PDB entry 7LHD | electron microscopy, 4.60 A resolution (low resolution: residue-level contacts below are approximate; hydrogen-bond / salt-bridge calls are withheld) | chains A and DL of the 182 polymer chains in the assembly

[Chain A]
Molecule: Genomic RNA
Source organism: Escherichia virus Qbeta
Sequence (4217 nucleotides; each row starts with the number of its first residue):
     1 GGGGACCCCCUUUAGGGGGUCACCUCACACAGCAGUACUUCACUGAGUAU
    51 AAGAGGACAUAUGCCUAAAUUACCGCGUGGUCUGCGUUUCGGAGCCGAUA
   101 AUGAAAUUCUUAAUGAUUUUCAGGAGCUCUGGUUUCCAGACCUCUUUAUC
   151 GAAUCUUCCGACACGCAUCCGUGGUACACACUGAAGGGUCGUGUGUUGAA
   201 CGCCCACCUUGAUGAUCGUCUACCUAAUGUAGGCGGUCGCCAGGUAAGGC
   251 GCACUCCACAUCGCGUCACCGUUCCGAUUGCCUCUUCAGGCCUUCGUCCG
   301 GUAACAACCGUUCAGUAUGAUCCCGCAGCACUAUCGUUCUUAUUGAACGC
   351 UCGUGUUGACUGGGAUUUCGGUAAUGGCGAUAGUGCGAACCUUGUCAUUA
   401 AUGACUUUCUGUUUCGCACCUUUGCACCUAAGGAGUUUGAUUUUUCGAAC
   451 UCCUUAGUUCCUCGUUAUACUCAGGCCUUCUCCGCGUUUAAUGCCAAGUA
   501 UGGCACUAUGAUCGGCGAAGGGCUCGAGACUAUAAAAUAUCUCGGGCUUU
   551 UACUGCGCAGACUGCGUGAGGGUUACCGCGCUGUUAAGCGUGGCGAUUUA
   601 CGUGCUCUUCGUAGGGUUAUCCAGUCCUACCAUAAUGGUAAGUGGAAACC
   651 GGCUACUGCUGGUAAUCUCUGGCUUGAAUUUCGUUAUGGCCUUAUGCCUC
   701 UCUUUUAUGACAUCAGAGAUGUCAUGUUAGACUGGCAGAACCGUCAUGAU
   751 AAGAUUCAACGCCUCCUUCGGUUUUCUGUUGGUCACGGCGAGGAUUACGU
   801 UGUCGAAUUCGACAAUCUGUACCCUGCCGUUGCUUACUUUAAACUGAAAG
   851 GGGAGAUUACACUCGAACGCCGUCAUCGUCAUGGCAUAUCUUACGCUAAC
   901 CGCGAAGGAUAUGCUGUUUUCGACAACGGUUCCCUUCGGCCUGUGUCCGA
   951 UUGGAAGGAGCUUGCCACUGCAUUCAUCAAUCCGCAUGAAGUUGCUUGGG
  1001 AGUUAACUCCCUACAGCUUCGUUGUUGAUUGGUUCUUGAAUGUUGGUGAC
  1051 AUACUUGCUCAACAAGGUCAGCUAUAUCAUAAUAUCGAUAUUGUAGACGG
  1101 CUUUGACAGACGUGACAUCCGGCUCAAAUCUUUCACCAUAAAAGGUGAAC
  1151 GAAAUGGGCGGCCUGUUAACGUUUCUGCUAGCCUGUCUGCUGUCGAUUUA
  1201 UUUUACAGCCGACUCCAUACGAGCAAUCUUCCGUUCGCUACACUAGAUCU
  1251 UGAUACCACCUUUAGUUCGUUUAAACACGUUCUUGAUAGUAUCUUUUUAU
  1301 UAACCCAACGCGUAAAGCGUUGAAACUUUGGGUCAAUUUGAUCAUGGCAA
  1351 AAUUAGAGACUGUUACUUUAGGUAACAUCGGGAAAGAUGGAAAACAAACU
  1401 CUGGUCCUCAAUCCGCGUGGGGUAAAUCCCACUAACGGCGUUGCCUCGCU
  1451 UUCACAAGCGGGUGCAGUUCCUGCGCUGGAGAAGCGUGUUACCGUUUCGG
  1501 UAUCUCAGCCUUCUCGCAAUCGUAAGAACUACAAGGUCCAGGUUAAGAUC
  1551 CAGAACCCGACCGCUUGCACUGCAAACGGUUCUUGUGACCCAUCCGUUAC
  1601 UCGCCAGGCAUAUGCUGACGUGACCUUUUCGUUCACGCAGUAUAGUACCG
  1651 AUGAGGAACGAGCUUUUGUUCGUACAGAGCUUGCUGCUCUGCUCGCUAGU
  1701 CCUCUGCUGAUCGAUGCUAUUGAUCAGCUGAACCCAGCGUAUUGAACACU
  1751 GCUCAUUGCCGGUGGUGGCUCAGGGUCAAAACCCGAUCCGGUUAUUCCGG
  1801 AUCCACCGAUUGAUCCGCCGCCAGGGACAGGUAAGUAUACCUGUCCCUUC
  1851 GCAAUUUGGUCCCUAGAGGAGGUUUACGAGCCUCCUACUAAGAACCGACC
  1901 GUGGCCUAUCUAUAAUGCUGUUGAACUCCAGCCUCGCGAAUUUGAUGUUG
  1951 CCCUCAAAGAUCUUUUGGGCAAUACAAAGUGGCGUGAUUGGGAUUCUCGG
  2001 CUUAGUUAUACCACGUUCCGCGGUUGCCGUGGCAAUGGUUAUAUUGACCU
  2051 UGAUGCGACUUAUCUUGCUACUGAUCAGGCUAUGCGUGAUCAGAAGUAUG
  2101 AUAUUCGCGAGGGCAAGAAACCUGGUGCUUUCGGUAACAUUGAGCGAUUC
  2151 AUUUAUCUUAAGUCGAUAAAUGCUUAUUGCUCUCUUAGCGAUAUUGCGGC
  2201 CUAUCACGCCGAUGGCGUGAUAGUUGGCUUUUGGCGCGAUCCAUCCAGCG
  2251 GUGGUGCCAUACCGUUUGACUUCACUAAGUUUGAUAAGACUAAAUGUCCU
  2301 AUUCAAGCCGUGAUAGUCGUUCCUCGUGCUUAGUAACUAAGGAUGAAAUG
  2351 CAUGUCUAAGACAGCAUCUUCGCGUAACUCUCUCAGCGCACAAUUGCGCC
  2401 GAGCCGCGAACACAAGAAUUGAGGUUGAAGGUAACCUCGCACUUUCCAUU
  2451 GCCAACGAUUUACUGUUGGCCUAUGGUCAGUCGCCAUUUAACUCUGAGGC
  2501 UGAGUGUAUUUCAUUCAGCCCGAGAUUCGACGGGACCCCGGAUGACUUUA
  2551 GGAUAAAUUAUCUUAAAGCCGAGAUCAUGUCGAAGUAUGACGACUUCAGC
  2601 CUAGGUAUUGAUACCGAAGCUGUUGCCUGGGAGAAGUUCCUGGCAGCAGA
  2651 GGCUGAAUGUGCUUUAACGAACGCUCGUCUCUAUAGGCCUGACUACAGUG
  2701 AGGAUUUCAAUUUCUCACUGGGCGAGUCAUGUAUACACAUGGCUCGUAGA
  2751 AAAAUAGCCAAGCUAAUAGGAGAUGUUCCGUCCGUUGAGGGUAUGUUGCG
  2801 UCACUGCCGAUUUUCUGGCGGUGCUACAACAACGAAUAACCGUUCGUACG
  2851 GUCAUCCGUCCUUCAAGUUUGCGCUUCCGCAAGCGUGUACGCCUCGGGCU
  2901 UUGAAGUAUGUUUUAGCUCUCAGAGCUUCUACACAUUUCGAUAUCAGAAU
  2951 UUCUGAUAUUAGCCCUUUUAAUAAAGCAGUUACUGUACCUAAGAACAGUA
  3001 AGACAGAUCGUUGUAUUGCUAUCGAACCUGGUUGGAAUAUGUUUUUCCAA
  3051 CUGGGUAUCGGUGGCAUUCUACGCGAUCGGUUGCGUUGCUGGGGUAUCGA
  3101 UCUGAAUGAUCAGACGAUAAAUCAGCGCCGCGCUCACGAAGGCUCCGUUA
  3151 CUAAUAACUUAGCAACGGUUGAUCUCUCAGCGGCAAGCGAUUCUAUAUCU
  3201 CUUGCCCUCUGUGAGCUCUUAUUGCCCCCAGGCUGGUUUGAGGUUCUUAU
  3251 GGACCUCAGAUCACCUAAGGGGCGAUUGCCUGACGGUAGUGUUGUUACCU
  3301 ACGAGAAGAUUUCUUCUAUGGGUAACGGUUACACAUUCGAGCUCGAGUCG
  3351 CUUAUUUUUGCUUCUCUCGCUCGUUCCGUUUGUGAGAUACUGGACUUAGA
  3401 CUCGUCUGAGGUCACUGUUUACGGAGACGAUAUUAUUUUACCGUCCUGUG
  3451 CAGUCCCUGCCCUCCGGGAAGUUUUUAAGUAUGUUGGUUUUACGACCAAU
  3501 ACUAAAAAGACUUUUUCCGAGGGGCCGUUCAGAGAGUCGUGCGGCAAGCA
  3551 CUACUAUUCUGGCGUAGAUGUUACUCCCUUUUACAUACGUCACCGUAUAG
  3601 UGAGUCCUGCCGAUUUAAUACUGGUUUUGAAUAACCUAUAUCGGUGGGCC
  3651 ACAAUUGACGGCGUAUGGGAUCCUAGGGCCCAUUCUGUGUACCUCAAGUA
  3701 UCGUAAGUUGCUGCCUAAACAGCUGCAACGUAAUACUAUACCUGAUGGUU
  3751 ACGGUGAUGGUGCCCUCGUCGGAUCGGUCCUAAUCAAUCCUUUCGCGAAA
  3801 AACCGCGGGUGGAUCCGGUACGUACCGGUGAUUACGGACCAUACAAGGGA
  3851 CCGAGAGCGCGCUGAGUUGGGGUCGUAUCUCUACGACCUCUUCUCGCGUU
  3901 GUCUCUCGGAAAGUAACGAUGGGUUGCCUCUUAGGGGUCCAUCGGGUUGC
  3951 GAUUCUGCGGAUCUAUUUGCCAUCGAUCAGCUUAUCUGUAGGAGUAAUCC
  4001 UACGAAGAUAAGCAGGUCUACCGGCAAAUUCGAUAUACAGUAUAUCGCGU
  4051 GCAGUAGCCGUGUUCUGGCACCCUACGGGGUCUUCCAGGGCACGAAGGUU
  4101 GCGUCUCUACACGAGGCGUAACCUGGGAGGGCGCCAAUAUGGCGCCUAAU
  4151 UGUGAAUAAAUUAUCACAAUUACUCUUACGAGUGAGAGGGGGAUCUGCUU
  4201 UGCCCUCUCUCCUCCCA
What the authors report for this chain:
  - contacts within the chain: G2749-U2811

[Chain DL]
Molecule: Capsid protein
Source organism: Escherichia phage Qbeta
UniProtKB: P03615 (CAPSD_BPQBE); residues 0-132 here correspond to UniProt positions 1-133 (UniProt number = residue number + 1)
Sequence (133 residues; row label = number of the first residue in the row; numbering starts at 0):
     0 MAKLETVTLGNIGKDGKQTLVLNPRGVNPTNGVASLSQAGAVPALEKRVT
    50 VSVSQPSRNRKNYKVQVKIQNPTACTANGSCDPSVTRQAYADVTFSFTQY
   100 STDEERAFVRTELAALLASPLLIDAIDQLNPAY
Unresolved in the structure: 0
Swiss-Prot annotation at these positions:
  - site: Tyr89 (RNA-binding)

[Interface between chain A and chain DL]
Pairs across the interface (25; chain A residue first):
  U442(A) - Arg57(DL)
  U442(A) - Asn58(DL)
  U442(A) - Lys60(DL)
  U443(A) - Lys60(DL)
  U2548(A) - Thr29(DL)
  U2549(A) - Thr29(DL)
  U2549(A) - Asn30(DL)
  U2549(A) - Asn58(DL)
  A2550(A) - Asn30(DL)
  A2550(A) - Lys63(DL)
  G2551(A) - Lys63(DL)
  A2555(A) - Tyr89(DL)
  A2556(A) - Gln69(DL)
  A2556(A) - Gln87(DL)
  A2556(A) - Tyr89(DL)
  A2557(A) - Arg47(DL)
  A2557(A) - Val84(DL)
  A2557(A) - Gln87(DL)
  U2558(A) - Arg47(DL)
  U2558(A) - Gln87(DL)
  U2559(A) - Asn27(DL)
  A2565(A) - Asn58(DL)
  A2566(A) - Arg57(DL)
  A2566(A) - Asn58(DL)
  A2567(A) - Arg57(DL)
Also at the interface, not in a pair above, chain DL (15 interface residues in all): Ser53, Lys67, Pro71

[Overview]
14 residues of chain A face 15 of chain DL across their interface. From the paper: contacts within the chain
involving G2749(A) and U2811(A).
Chain A is Genomic RNA (Escherichia virus Qbeta) and chain DL is Capsid protein (Escherichia phage Qbeta); the
structure, The complete model of phage Qbeta virion, was determined by electron microscopy together with 7LGE,
7LGF, 7LGG and 7LGH from the same study.
